PDB entry 7PF6 | electron microscopy, 4.00 A resolution | chains B and I of the 11 polymer chains in the assembly

== Chain B ==
Protein: Histone H4
Source organism: Homo sapiens
UniProtKB: P62805 (H4_HUMAN); residues 0-102 here correspond to UniProt positions 1-103 (UniProt number = residue number + 1)
Sequence (103 residues; each row starts with the number of its first residue; numbering starts at 0):
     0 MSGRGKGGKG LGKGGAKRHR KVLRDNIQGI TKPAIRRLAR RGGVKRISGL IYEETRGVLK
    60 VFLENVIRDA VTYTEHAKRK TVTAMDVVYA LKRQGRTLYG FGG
Not modelled in the structure: 0-19
Curated features (UniProtKB/Swiss-Prot):
  - DNA-binding region: Lys-16 to Lys-20
  - modified residue: Ser-1 (N-acetylserine), Arg-3 (Asymmetric dimethylarginine), Lys-5 (N6-(2-hydroxyisobutyryl)lysine), Lys-8 (N6-(2-hydroxyisobutyryl)lysine), Lys-12 (N6-(2-hydroxyisobutyryl)lysine), Lys-16 (N6-(2-hydroxyisobutyryl)lysine), Lys-20 (N6,N6,N6-trimethyllysine), Lys-31 (N6-(2-hydroxyisobutyryl)lysine), Lys-44 (N6-(2-hydroxyisobutyryl)lysine), Ser-47 (Phosphoserine), Tyr-51 (Phosphotyrosine), Lys-59 (N6-(2-hydroxyisobutyryl)lysine), Lys-77 (N6-(2-hydroxyisobutyryl)lysine), Lys-79 (N6-(2-hydroxyisobutyryl)lysine), Thr-80 (Phosphothreonine), Tyr-88 (Phosphotyrosine), Lys-91 (N6-(2-hydroxyisobutyryl)lysine)
  - cross-link (Glycyl lysine isopeptide (Lys-Gly)): Lys-12 (interchain with G-Cter in SUMO2), Lys-20 (interchain with G-Cter in SUMO2), Lys-31 (interchain with G-Cter in SUMO2), Lys-59 (interchain with G-Cter in SUMO2), Lys-79 (interchain with G-Cter in SUMO2), Lys-91 (interchain with G-Cter in SUMO2)

== Chain I ==
Molecule: 167-nt DNA strand
Source organism: synthetic construct
Sequence (167 nucleotides; row label = number of the first residue in the row):
    11 CACTGGCCGC CTGGAGAATC CCGGTGCCGA GGCCGCTCAA TTGGTCGTAG ACAGCTCTAG
    71 CACCGCTTAA ACGCACGTAC GCGCTGTCCC CCGCGTTTTA ACCGCCAAGG GGATTACTCC
   131 CTAGTCTCCA GGCACGTGTC AGATATATAC ATCCTGTCAT GTAAGTA

== Chain B / chain I interface ==
Residue-residue contacts (15):
  Arg-35(B) / DC102(I)  salt bridge to the phosphate
  Arg-39(B) / DG103(I)  salt bridge to the phosphate
  Arg-45(B) / DC100(I)  base contact
  Arg-45(B) / DC101(I)  hydrogen bond to the sugar
  Arg-45(B) / DC102(I)  sugar contact
  Ile-46(B) / DC101(I)  sugar contact
  Ile-46(B) / DC102(I)  hydrogen bond to the phosphate
  Ser-47(B) / DC101(I)  phosphate contact
  Gly-48(B) / DC101(I)  hydrogen bond to the phosphate
  Arg-78(B) / DG122(I)  phosphate contact
  Arg-78(B) / DA123(I)  phosphate contact
  Lys-79(B) / DG121(I)  phosphate contact
  Lys-79(B) / DG122(I)  hydrogen bond to the phosphate
  Thr-80(B) / DG121(I)  sugar contact
  Thr-80(B) / DG122(I)  hydrogen bond to the phosphate
Interface residues without a listed pair, chain B (10 interface residues in all): Tyr-51

== In short ==
10 residues of chain B and 7 residues of chain I are in contact; the contacts include 5 hydrogen bonds and 2
salt bridges. Polar pairs include Arg-45(B)/DC101(I), Ile-46(B)/DC102(I) and Gly-48(B)/DC101(I). From UniProt:
a DNA-binding region on chain B.
Chain B is Histone H4 (Homo sapiens) and chain I is a 167-nt DNA strand (synthetic construct); the structure,
Nucleosome 1 of the 4x187 nucleosome array containing H1, was determined by electron microscopy (same
publication as 7PET, 7PEU, 7PEV, 7PEW, 7PEX, 7PEY and 16 further entries).
